Entry 3I64 (X-ray diffraction, 3.00 A resolution); this record covers chains A and B.

== Chain A (and B) ==
Molecule: O-methyltransferase
Organism: Streptomyces carzinostaticus subsp. neocarzinostaticus
Notes: EC 2.1.1.-; chain B of this document is another copy of the same molecule, construct and numbering; everything in this record applies to it too
UniProt: Q84HC8 (Q84HC8_STRCZ); residues 1-332 here = UniProt positions 1-332
Chain sequence (332 residues; row label = number of the first residue in the row):
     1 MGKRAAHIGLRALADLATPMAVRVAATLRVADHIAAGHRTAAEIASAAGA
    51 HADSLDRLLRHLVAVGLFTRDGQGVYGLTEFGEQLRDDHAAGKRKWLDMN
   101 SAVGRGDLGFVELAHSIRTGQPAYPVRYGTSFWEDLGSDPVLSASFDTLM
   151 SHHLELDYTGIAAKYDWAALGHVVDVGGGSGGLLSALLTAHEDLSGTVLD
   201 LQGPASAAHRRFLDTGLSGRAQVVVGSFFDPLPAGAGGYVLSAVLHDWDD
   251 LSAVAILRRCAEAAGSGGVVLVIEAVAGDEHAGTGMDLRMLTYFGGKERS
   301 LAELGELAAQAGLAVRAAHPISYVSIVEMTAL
Disordered / not traced: 1-4
Residues lining bound ligands:
  - 1,4-dihydroxy-2-naphthoic acid (DNA): Trp-96, Val-103, Phe-132, Phe-146, Met-150, His-153, Asp-157, Ala-243, His-246, Asp-247, Met-286, Arg-289, Met-290, Tyr-293, Phe-294
  - S-adenosylhomocysteine (SAH): Trp-133, Phe-146, Met-150, His-153, Leu-154, Tyr-158, Asp-175, Gly-177, Gly-178, Gly-179, Leu-199, Asp-200, Leu-201, Pro-204, Gly-226, Ser-227, Phe-228, Phe-229, Ser-242, Ala-243, Val-244, Asp-247, Trp-248
From the paper describing this entry:
  - binding site for 1,4-dihydroxy-2-naphthoic acid: Arg-11
  - mutagenesis - R11A: unchanged catalytic activity on naphthoic acid 3
  - mutagenesis - R11K: unchanged catalytic activity
  - mutagenesis - R11W, Y293I: decreased catalytic activity
  - mutagenesis - R11W: increased catalytic activity on 2,5-dihydroxybenzoic acid
  - mutagenesis - R11K: decreased catalytic activity on 2,5-dihydroxybenzoic acid
  - specificity-determining residues: Arg-11
  - catalytic residues: Ala-243, His-246, Asp-247 (proposed by the authors, not directly observed)

== How chain A and chain B interact ==
Residue-residue contacts - 115 pairs, chain A then chain B:
  Ala-5(A) / Ala-64(B)  hydrogen bond (backbone-backbone)
  Ala-5(A) / Val-65(B)  hydrogen bond (backbone-backbone)
  Ala-6(A) / Val-65(B)  hydrogen bond (backbone-backbone)
  His-7(A) / Phe-81(B)
  Ile-8(A) / Phe-81(B)
  Leu-10(A) / Val-22(B)  hydrophobic
  Leu-10(A) / Phe-81(B)
  Leu-10(A) / Gln-84(B)
  Leu-10(A) / Leu-85(B)  hydrophobic
  Arg-11(A) / Trp-96(B)
  Leu-13(A) / Thr-18(B)
  Leu-13(A) / Pro-19(B)
  Leu-13(A) / Val-65(B)  hydrophobic
  Ala-14(A) / Pro-19(B)
  Ala-14(A) / Val-22(B)  hydrophobic
  Ala-14(A) / Arg-23(B)  hydrogen bond (backbone-side chain)
  Ala-14(A) / Leu-97(B)  hydrophobic
  Asp-15(A) / Pro-19(B)
  Leu-16(A) / Leu-16(B)  hydrophobic
  Leu-16(A) / Met-20(B)  hydrophobic
  Leu-16(A) / Arg-23(B)
  Leu-16(A) / Asp-107(B)
  Leu-16(A) / Leu-108(B)  hydrophobic
  Ala-17(A) / Phe-110(B)  hydrophobic
  Thr-18(A) / Leu-13(B)
  Pro-19(A) / Leu-13(B)
  Pro-19(A) / Ala-14(B)
  Pro-19(A) / Asp-15(B)
  Pro-19(A) / Leu-16(B)  hydrophobic
  Met-20(A) / Phe-110(B)
  Met-20(A) / Val-111(B)
  Met-20(A) / Leu-113(B)
  Ala-21(A) / Leu-113(B)
  Val-22(A) / Leu-10(B)  hydrophobic
  Val-22(A) / Leu-13(B)  hydrophobic
  Val-22(A) / Ala-14(B)  hydrophobic
  Arg-23(A) / Ala-14(B)  hydrogen bond (side chain-backbone)
  Arg-23(A) / Leu-16(B)
  Val-24(A) / Leu-113(B)  hydrophobic
  Val-24(A) / Ala-114(B)
  Val-24(A) / Ile-117(B)  hydrophobic
  Thr-27(A) / Arg-118(B)
  Leu-28(A) / Ile-117(B)  hydrophobic
  Leu-28(A) / Arg-118(B)
  Ala-50(A) / Ile-117(B)
  Ala-50(A) / Arg-118(B)
  His-51(A) / Ile-117(B)  hydrogen bond (backbone-backbone)
  His-51(A) / Arg-118(B)  hydrogen bond (backbone-backbone)
  His-51(A) / Thr-119(B)
  His-51(A) / Gly-120(B)
  Ser-54(A) / Ser-116(B)
  Ser-54(A) / Ile-117(B)
  Ser-54(A) / Gly-120(B)  hydrogen bond (side chain-backbone)
  Leu-55(A) / Ile-117(B)  hydrophobic
  Arg-57(A) / Asp-287(B)  salt bridge
  Arg-57(A) / Leu-291(B)
  Arg-57(A) / Gly-296(B)  hydrogen bond (side chain-backbone)
  Arg-57(A) / Lys-297(B)
  Leu-58(A) / Ile-117(B)  hydrophobic
  Arg-60(A) / Thr-284(B)
  His-61(A) / Thr-284(B)  hydrogen bond
  His-61(A) / Gly-285(B)
  His-61(A) / Leu-288(B)
  Val-65(A) / Ala-5(B)
  Val-65(A) / Ala-6(B)
  Val-65(A) / Leu-13(B)  hydrophobic
  Gly-66(A) / Ala-6(B)
  Phe-81(A) / Ala-6(B)
  Gln-84(A) / Leu-10(B)
  Leu-85(A) / Leu-10(B)  hydrophobic
  Lys-93(A) / Leu-10(B)
  Lys-93(A) / Arg-11(B)
  Trp-96(A) / Arg-11(B)
  Leu-97(A) / Ala-14(B)  hydrophobic
  Met-99(A) / Ala-114(B)  hydrophobic
  Asp-107(A) / Leu-16(B)
  Leu-108(A) / Leu-16(B)  hydrophobic
  Phe-110(A) / Ala-17(B)  hydrophobic
  Phe-110(A) / Met-20(B)
  Val-111(A) / Met-20(B)  hydrophobic
  Val-111(A) / Leu-108(B)  hydrophobic
  Val-111(A) / Val-111(B)  hydrophobic
  Val-111(A) / Arg-127(B)
  Glu-112(A) / Arg-127(B)  salt bridge
  Leu-113(A) / Ala-21(B)  hydrophobic
  Leu-113(A) / Val-24(B)  hydrophobic
  Ala-114(A) / Val-24(B)
  Ala-114(A) / Met-99(B)  hydrophobic
  Ser-116(A) / Ser-54(B)
  Ile-117(A) / Val-24(B)  hydrophobic
  Ile-117(A) / Leu-28(B)  hydrophobic
  Ile-117(A) / Ala-50(B)
  Ile-117(A) / His-51(B)  hydrogen bond (backbone-backbone)
  Ile-117(A) / Ser-54(B)
  Ile-117(A) / Leu-55(B)  hydrophobic
  Ile-117(A) / Leu-58(B)  hydrophobic
  Arg-118(A) / Leu-28(B)
  Arg-118(A) / Gly-49(B)
  Arg-118(A) / Ala-50(B)
  Arg-118(A) / His-51(B)  hydrogen bond (backbone-backbone)
  Thr-119(A) / His-51(B)
  Gly-120(A) / His-51(B)
  Gly-120(A) / Ser-54(B)
  Arg-127(A) / Val-111(B)
  Arg-127(A) / Glu-112(B)  salt bridge
  Thr-284(A) / Arg-60(B)
  Thr-284(A) / His-61(B)  hydrogen bond
  Gly-285(A) / His-61(B)
  Asp-287(A) / Arg-57(B)  salt bridge
  Leu-288(A) / Arg-57(B)
  Leu-288(A) / His-61(B)
  Leu-291(A) / Ser-54(B)
  Leu-291(A) / Arg-57(B)
  Gly-296(A) / Arg-57(B)  hydrogen bond (backbone-side chain)
  Lys-297(A) / Arg-57(B)
Interface residues without a listed pair, chain A (61 interface residues in all): Gly-9, Gly-49, Ala-64, Leu-67
Interface residues without a listed pair, chain B (59 interface residues in all): His-7, Gly-66, Leu-67, Lys-93, Arg-289

== Overview ==
Chain A and chain B form an interface of 61 and 59 residues respectively, with 14 hydrogen bonds and 4 salt
bridges. Polar contacts include Arg-57(A)/Asp-287(B), Glu-112(A)/Arg-127(B) and Ala-14(A)/Arg-23(B). From the
paper: catalytic residues Ala-243(A), His-246(A) and Asp-247(A); R11W and Y293I of chain A reduce catalytic
activity; 4 substitutions were tested in all.
Chain A and chain B are both O-methyltransferase (Streptomyces carzinostaticus subsp. neocarzinostaticus); the
structure, Crystal structure of an O-methyltransferase (NcsB1) from neocarzinostatin biosynthesis in complex
with S-adenosyl-L-homocysteine (SAH) and 1,4-dihydroxy-2-naphthoic ..., was determined by X-ray diffraction,
deposited together with 3I53, 3I58 and 3I5U.
